PDB entry 3HOU | X-ray diffraction, 3.20 A resolution | chains A and F of the 15 polymer chains in the assembly

== Chain A ==
Molecule: DNA-directed RNA polymerase II subunit RPB1
Source organism: Saccharomyces cerevisiae
Notes: EC 2.7.7.6
UniProt: P04050 (RPB1_YEAST); residues 1-1733 here = UniProt positions 1-1733
Sequence (1733 residues; numbered 1 to 1733; the number before each row is that of its first residue):
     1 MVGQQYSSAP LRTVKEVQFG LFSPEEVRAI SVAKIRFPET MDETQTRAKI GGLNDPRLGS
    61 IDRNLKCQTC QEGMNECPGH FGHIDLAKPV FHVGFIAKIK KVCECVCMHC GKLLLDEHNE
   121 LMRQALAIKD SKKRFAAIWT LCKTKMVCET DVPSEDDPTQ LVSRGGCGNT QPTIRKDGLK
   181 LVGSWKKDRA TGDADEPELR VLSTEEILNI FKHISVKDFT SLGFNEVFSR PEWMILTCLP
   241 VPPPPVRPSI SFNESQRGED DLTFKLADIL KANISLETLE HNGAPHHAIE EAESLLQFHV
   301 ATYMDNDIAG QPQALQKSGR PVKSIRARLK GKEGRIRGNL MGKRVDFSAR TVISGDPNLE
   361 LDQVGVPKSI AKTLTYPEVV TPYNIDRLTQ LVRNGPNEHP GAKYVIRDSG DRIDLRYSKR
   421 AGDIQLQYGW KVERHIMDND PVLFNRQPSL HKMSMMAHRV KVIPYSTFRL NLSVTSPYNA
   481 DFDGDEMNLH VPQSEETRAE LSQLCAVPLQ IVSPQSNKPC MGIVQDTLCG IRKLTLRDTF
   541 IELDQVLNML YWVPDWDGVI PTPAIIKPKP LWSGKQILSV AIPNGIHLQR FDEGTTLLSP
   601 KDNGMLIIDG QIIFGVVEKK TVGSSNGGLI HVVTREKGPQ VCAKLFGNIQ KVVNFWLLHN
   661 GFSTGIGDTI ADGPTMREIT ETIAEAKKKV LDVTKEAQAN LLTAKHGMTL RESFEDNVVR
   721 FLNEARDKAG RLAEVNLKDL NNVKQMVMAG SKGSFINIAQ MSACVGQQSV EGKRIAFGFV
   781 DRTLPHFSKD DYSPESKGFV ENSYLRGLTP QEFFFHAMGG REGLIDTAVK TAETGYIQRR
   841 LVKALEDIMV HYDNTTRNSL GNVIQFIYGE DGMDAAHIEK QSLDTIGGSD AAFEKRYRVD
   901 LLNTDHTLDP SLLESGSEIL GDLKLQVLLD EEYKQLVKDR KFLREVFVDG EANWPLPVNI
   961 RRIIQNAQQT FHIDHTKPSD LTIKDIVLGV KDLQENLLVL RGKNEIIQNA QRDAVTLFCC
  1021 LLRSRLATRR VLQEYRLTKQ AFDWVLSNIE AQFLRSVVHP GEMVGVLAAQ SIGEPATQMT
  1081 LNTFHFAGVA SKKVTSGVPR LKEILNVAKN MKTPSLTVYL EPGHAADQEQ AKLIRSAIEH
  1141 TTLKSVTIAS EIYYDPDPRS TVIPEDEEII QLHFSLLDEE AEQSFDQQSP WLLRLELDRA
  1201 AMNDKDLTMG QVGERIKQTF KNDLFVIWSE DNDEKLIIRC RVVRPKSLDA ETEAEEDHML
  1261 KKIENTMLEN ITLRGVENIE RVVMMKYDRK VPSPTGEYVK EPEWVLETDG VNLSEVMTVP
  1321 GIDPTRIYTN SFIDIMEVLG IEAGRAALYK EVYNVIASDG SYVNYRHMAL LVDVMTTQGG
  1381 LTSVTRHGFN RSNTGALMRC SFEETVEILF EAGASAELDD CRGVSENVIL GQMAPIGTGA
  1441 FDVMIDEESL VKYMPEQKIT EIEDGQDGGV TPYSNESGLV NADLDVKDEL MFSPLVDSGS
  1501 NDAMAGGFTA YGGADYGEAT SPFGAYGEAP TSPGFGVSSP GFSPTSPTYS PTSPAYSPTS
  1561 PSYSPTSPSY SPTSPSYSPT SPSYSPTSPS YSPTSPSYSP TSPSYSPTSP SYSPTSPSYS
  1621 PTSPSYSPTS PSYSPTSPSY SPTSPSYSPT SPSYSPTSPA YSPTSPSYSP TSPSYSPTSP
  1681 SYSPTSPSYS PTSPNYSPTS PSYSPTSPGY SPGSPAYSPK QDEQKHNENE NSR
Disordered / not traced: 1, 187-194, 1082-1091, 1176-1186, 1245-1253, 1456-1733
Bound ions: Zn2+ site 1: C67, C70, C77, H80; Zn2+ site 2: C107, C110, C148, C167
UniProt features mapped onto this chain:
  - region: P248 to D260 (Lid loop), N306 to K323 (Rudder loop), P810 to E822 (Bridging helix)
  - binding site (Zn(2+)): C67, C70, C77, H80, C107, C110, C148, C167
  - binding site (Mg(2+)): D481, D483, D485
  - modified residue: T1471 (Phosphothreonine)
  - cross-link (Glycyl lysine isopeptide (Lys-Gly)): K695 (interchain with G-Cter in ubiquitin), K1246 (interchain with G-Cter in ubiquitin), K1350 (interchain with G-Cter in ubiquitin)
  - natural variant: S1653 to P1659 (deletion: In strain: A364A)
  - mutagenesis: K1246 (K1246R: Impairs ubiquitination during transcription stress)
From the paper describing this entry:
  - conformationally variable residues (side-chain flip): D481, D483, D485
  - binding site for the 17-nt RNA strand: D483, D485

== Chain F ==
Molecule: DNA-directed RNA polymerases I, II, and III subunit RPABC2
Source organism: Saccharomyces cerevisiae
Notes: EC 2.7.7.6
UniProt: P20435 (RPAB2_YEAST); numbering as in UniProt (aligned over 1-155)
Sequence (155 residues; each row starts with the number of its first residue):
     1 MSDYEEAFND GNENFEDFDV EHFSDEETYE EKPQFKDGET TDANGKTIVT GGNGPEDFQQ
    61 HEQIRRKTLK EKAIPKDQRA TTPYMTKYER ARILGTRALQ ISMNAPVFVD LEGETDPLRI
   121 AMKELAEKKI PLVIRRYLPD GSFEDWSVEE LIVDL
Disordered / not traced: 1-68
UniProt features mapped onto this chain:
  - region: L111 to L132 (Leucine-zipper)
  - modified residue: S24 (Phosphoserine)

== How chain A and chain F interact ==
Pairs across the interface (72):
  V379(A) with S102(F)
  V380(A) with N104(F), hydrogen bond (backbone-side chain)
  T381(A) with S102(F), hydrogen bond (side chain-backbone); N104(F)
  P382(A) with N104(F)
  Y383(A) with I101(F), hydrophobic; V107(F); L111(F), hydrophobic; T115(F); I120(F), hydrophobic
  S494(A) with L99(F)
  E495(A) with A98(F); L99(F); P117(F)
  E496(A) with G95(F); L99(F)
  A499(A) with G95(F)
  Q503(A) with R90(F); A91(F)
  L504(A) with A91(F), hydrophobic
  Y852(A) with T81(F); T86(F); E89(F), hydrogen bond; R136(F); Y137(F)
  D853(A) with L138(F); P139(F)
  R857(A) with P139(F)
  D874(A) with K87(F), salt bridge
  R1001(A) with A80(F); T81(F); P83(F)
  L1054(A) with Y84(F)
  R1055(A) with D154(F), salt bridge; L155(F)
  H1059(A) with T86(F); K87(F), hydrogen bond (side chain-backbone); Y88(F); L155(F)
  P1060(A) with T86(F)
  E1062(A) with K87(F), salt bridge; Y88(F), hydrogen bond
  M1433(A) with R92(F)
  G1437(A) with Y88(F)
  T1438(A) with Y88(F); R92(F), hydrogen bond (backbone-side chain)
  F1441(A) with Y88(F); E89(F); R92(F), hydrogen bond (backbone-side chain); R135(F)
  D1442(A) with V133(F); I134(F); R135(F), hydrogen bond (backbone-backbone); Y137(F), hydrogen bond
  V1443(A) with R92(F); V133(F)
  M1444(A) with P131(F); L132(F); V133(F), hydrogen bond (backbone-backbone); R135(F)
  I1445(A) with P131(F); L132(F), hydrophobic
  D1446(A) with P131(F), hydrogen bond (backbone-backbone); V133(F)
  L1450(A) with F108(F), hydrophobic; P131(F), hydrophobic
  Y1453(A) with F108(F), hydrophobic; K128(F), hydrogen bond (side chain-backbone); K129(F); I130(F); P131(F); E149(F), hydrogen bond
Also at the interface, not in a pair above, chain A (41 interface residues in all): G429, S502, H851, G1002, A1051, G1061, G1439, A1440, S1449
Also at the interface, not in a pair above, chain F (42 interface residues in all): T82, M85, T96, L118

== Summary ==
Chain A and chain F form an interface of 41 and 42 residues respectively, with 13 hydrogen bonds and 3 salt
bridges. Among the polar pairs are D874(A)-K87(F), R1055(A)-D154(F) and E1062(A)-K87(F). The paper reports a
binding site for the 17-nt RNA strand at D483(A) and D485(A); conformational variability at D481(A), D483(A)
and D485(A).
Chain A is DNA-directed RNA polymerase II subunit RPB1 and chain F is DNA-directed RNA polymerases I, II, and
III subunit RPABC2, both from Saccharomyces cerevisiae; the structure, Complete RNA polymerase II elongation
complex I with a T-U mismatch, was determined by X-ray diffraction (same publication as 3HOV, 3HOW, 3HOX, 3HOY
and 3HOZ).
